2I1V - chain B; structure by X-ray diffraction, 2.50 A resolution.

== Chain B ==
Name: 6-phosphofructo-2-kinase/fructose-2,6-biphosphatase 3
From: Homo sapiens
Notes: EC 2.7.1.105, 3.1.3.46
UniProt: Q16875 (F263_HUMAN); residues 0-519 here correspond to UniProt positions 1-520 (UniProt number = residue number + 1)
Chain sequence (520 residues; numbered 0 to 519; the number before each row is that of its first residue; numbering starts at 0):
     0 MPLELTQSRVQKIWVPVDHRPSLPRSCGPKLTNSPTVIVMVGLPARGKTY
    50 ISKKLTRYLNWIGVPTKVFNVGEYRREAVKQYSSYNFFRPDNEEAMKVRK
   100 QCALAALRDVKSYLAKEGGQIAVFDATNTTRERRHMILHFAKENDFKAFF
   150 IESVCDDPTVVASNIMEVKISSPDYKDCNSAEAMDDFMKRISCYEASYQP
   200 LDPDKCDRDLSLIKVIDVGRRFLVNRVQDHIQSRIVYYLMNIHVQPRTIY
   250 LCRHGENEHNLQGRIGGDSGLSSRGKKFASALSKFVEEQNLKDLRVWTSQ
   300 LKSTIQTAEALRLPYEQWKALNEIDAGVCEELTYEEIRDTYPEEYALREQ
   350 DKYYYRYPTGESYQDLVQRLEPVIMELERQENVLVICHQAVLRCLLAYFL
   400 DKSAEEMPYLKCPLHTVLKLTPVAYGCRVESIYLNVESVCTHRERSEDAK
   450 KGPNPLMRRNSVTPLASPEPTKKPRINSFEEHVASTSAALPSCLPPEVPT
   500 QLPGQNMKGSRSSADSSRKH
Unresolved in the structure: 0-1, 29-31, 446-452, 461-519
Small-molecule neighbours:
  - ADP (adenosine-5'-diphosphate): L42, P43, A44, R45, G46, K47, T48, Y49, I50, S152, C154, V159, N163, E166, V167, K168, V214, V217, G218, V243, Y424
  - 6-O-phosphono-beta-D-fructofuranose (F6P): R252, N259, I264, G265, E322, I323, Y333, R347, K351, Y362, Q388, A389, R392, P407, T440
  - 2,6-di-O-phosphono-beta-D-fructofuranose (FDP): P43, T48, N69, V70, G71, R74, R75, F87, R98, D124, A125, T126, N127, R132, K168, F186, R189, Y193
  - phosphonic acid (PHS): R252, H253, N256, N259, H387, Q388, L413
Swiss-Prot annotation at these positions:
  - active site: D124, C154, H253 (Tele-phosphohistidine intermediate), E322 (Proton donor/acceptor)
  - binding site (ATP): G41 to Y49, N163 to K168, Y344 to R347, Q388 to R392, Y424
  - binding site (beta-D-fructose 6-phosphate): R74, R98, T126, R132, K168, R189, Y193
  - binding site (beta-D-fructose 2,6-bisphosphate): R252, N259, G265, Y333, R347, K351, Y362, Q388, R392
  - site (Transition state stabilizer): R252, N259, H387
  - modified residue: S460 (Phosphoserine), T462 (Phosphothreonine), S466 (Phosphoserine), T470 (Phosphothreonine)
Reported in the primary citation:
  - binding site for 2,6-di-O-phosphono-beta-D-fructofuranose: R74, R98, T126, R132, K168, Y193
  - binding site for ADP: K47, K168
  - specificity-determining residues: R189 (citing earlier work)
  - catalytic residues: K47, K168 (proposed by the authors, not directly observed)
  - mutagenesis - A44G (20-fold): increased binding to ATP
  - mutagenesis - A44G: increased binding to Fru-6-P
  - mutagenesis - A44G, A44V: unchanged catalytic activity
  - mutagenesis - K168A, K168N: abolished catalytic activity
  - mutagenesis - K168R: decreased catalytic activity
  - post-translational modification sites: S460 (citing earlier work)

== Summary ==
Ligands of chain B: 2,6-di-O-phosphono-beta-D-fructofuranose, 6-O-phosphono-beta-D-fructofuranose, ADP and
phosphonic acid. From UniProt: 4 active-site residues, 25 ATP-binding residues, 7 beta-D-fructose
6-phosphate-binding residues and 9 beta-D-fructose 2,6-bisphosphate-binding residues. From the paper:
catalytic residues K47 and K168; K168A and K168N abolish catalytic activity; 5 substitutions were tested in
all.
Chain B is 6-phosphofructo-2-kinase/fructose-2,6-biphosphatase 3 (Homo sapiens); the structure, Crystal
structure of PFKFB3 in complex with ADP and Fructose-2,6-bisphosphate, was determined by X-ray diffraction
(same publication as 2DWO).
